PDB entry 8QX8 | electron microscopy, 4.60 A resolution (low resolution: residue-level contacts below are approximate; hydrogen-bond / salt-bridge calls are withheld) | chains A and C of the 6 polymer chains in the assembly

# Chain A
Protein: E3 ubiquitin-protein ligase PEP5
Source organism: Saccharomyces cerevisiae
Notes: EC 2.3.2.27
UniProtKB: P12868 (PEP5_YEAST); residue numbers follow UniProt; this construct covers 1-1029
Sequence (1029 residues; numbered 1 to 1029; the number before each row is that of its first residue):
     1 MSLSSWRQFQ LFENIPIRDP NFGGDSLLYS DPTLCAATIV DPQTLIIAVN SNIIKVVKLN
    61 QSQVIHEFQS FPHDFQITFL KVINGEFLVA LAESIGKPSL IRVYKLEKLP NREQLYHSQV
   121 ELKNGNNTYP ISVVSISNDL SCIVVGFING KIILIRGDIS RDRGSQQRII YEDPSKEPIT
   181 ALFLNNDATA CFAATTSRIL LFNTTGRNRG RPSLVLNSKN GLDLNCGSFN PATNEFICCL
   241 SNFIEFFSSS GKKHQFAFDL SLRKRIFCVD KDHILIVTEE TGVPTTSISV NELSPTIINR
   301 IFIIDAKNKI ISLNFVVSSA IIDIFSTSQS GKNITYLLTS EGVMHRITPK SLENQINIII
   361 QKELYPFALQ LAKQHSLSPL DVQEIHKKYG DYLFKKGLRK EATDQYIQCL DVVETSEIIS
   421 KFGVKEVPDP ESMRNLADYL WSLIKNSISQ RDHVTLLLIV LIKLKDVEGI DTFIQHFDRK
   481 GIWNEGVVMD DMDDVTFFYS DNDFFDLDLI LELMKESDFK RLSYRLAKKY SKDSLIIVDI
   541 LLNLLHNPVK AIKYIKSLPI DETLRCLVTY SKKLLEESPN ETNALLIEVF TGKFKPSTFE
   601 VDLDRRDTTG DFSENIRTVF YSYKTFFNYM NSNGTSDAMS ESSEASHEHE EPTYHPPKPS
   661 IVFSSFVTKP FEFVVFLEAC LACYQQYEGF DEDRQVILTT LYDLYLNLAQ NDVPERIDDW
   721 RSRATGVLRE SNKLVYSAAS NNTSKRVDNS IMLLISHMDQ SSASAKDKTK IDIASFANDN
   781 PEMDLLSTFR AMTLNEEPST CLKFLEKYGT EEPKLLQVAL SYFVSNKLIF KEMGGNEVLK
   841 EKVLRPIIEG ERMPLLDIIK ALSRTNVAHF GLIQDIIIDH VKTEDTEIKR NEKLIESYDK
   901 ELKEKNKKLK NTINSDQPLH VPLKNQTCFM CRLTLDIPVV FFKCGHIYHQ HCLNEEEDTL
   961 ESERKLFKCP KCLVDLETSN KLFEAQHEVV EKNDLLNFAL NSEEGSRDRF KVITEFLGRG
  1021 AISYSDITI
Not modelled in the structure: 1-2, 602-616, 632-652, 917-934, 1026-1029

# Chain C
Protein: Vacuolar membrane protein PEP3
Source organism: Saccharomyces cerevisiae
UniProtKB: P27801 (PEP3_YEAST); residue numbers follow UniProt; this construct covers 1-918
Sequence (918 residues; each row starts with the number of its first residue):
     1 MIKTRIEEVQ LQFLTGNTEL THLKVSNDQL IVTTQRTIYR INLQDPAIVN HFDCPLSKEL
    61 ETIMNVHVSP MGSVILIRTN FGRYMLLKDG EFTQLNKIKN LDLSSLHWIN ETTFLMGIKK
   121 TPKLYRVELT GKDITTKLWY ENKKLSGGID GIAYWEGSLL LTIKDNILYW RDVTNMKFPL
   181 VLPDESEQFE RLKHHAIKKF DSYNGLFAWV TSNGIVFGDL KEKQMEKDPA SNNFGKFLSS
   241 SKVLLNFELP DYQNDKDHLI KDIVLTAFHI LLLRKNTVTM VSQLNNDVVF HETIPRHQLT
   301 GSNTDSNEKF LGLVRDSVKE TFWCFSNINV FEIIIENEPN SVWNLLVRDN KFDKALSLKG
   361 LTVREIESVK LSKAMYLFHT AKDFHSAAQT LGSMKDLSHF GEIALNFLQI KDYNDLNVIL
   421 IKQLDNVPWK STQVVLSSWI IWNFMKQLND IELKINTTKP ASTDEDNLLN WNLNLKEKSN
   481 ELTKFLESHL EKLDNETVYQ IMSKQNRQNE LLIFASLIND MKFLLSFWID QGNWYESLKI
   541 LLTINNHDLV YKYSLILLLN SPEATVSTWM KIKDLDPNKL IPTILKFFTN WQNNSKLITN
   601 ISEYPENYSL TYLKWCVREV PKMCNPIVYN SILYMMITDP RNDMILENDI IKFMKSNENK
   661 YDLNFQLRLS LKFKKTKTSI FLLTRLNLFE DAIDLALKNN LIDDCKVIVN DEILIEDYKL
   721 RKRLWLKIAK HLLLSMKDID IKQLIRTILN DSNEILTIKD LLPFFNEYTT IANLKEELIK
   781 FLENHNMKMN EISEDIINSK NLKVEINTEI SKFNEIYRIL EPGKSCDECG KFLQIKKFIV
   841 FPCGHCFHWN CIIRVILNSN DYNLRQKTEN FLKAKSKHNL NDLENIIVEK CGLCSDININ
   901 KIDQPISIDE TELAKWNE
Not modelled in the structure: 7-19, 32-37, 44-48, 55-62, 74-76, 87-100, 121, 127-135, 149, 163-164, 173-186, 206-209, 222-236, 252-255, 262, 296-307, 319, 460-464
Curated features (UniProtKB/Swiss-Prot):
  - zinc finger: Cys-826 to Cys-851 (RING-type)
  - modified residue: Ser-907 (Phosphoserine)

# How chain A and chain C interact
Residue-residue contacts - 6 pairs, chain A then chain C:
  Ser-750(A) / Ile-627(C)
  Glu-956(A) / Thr-362(C)
  Glu-956(A) / Val-363(C)
  Glu-956(A) / Arg-364(C)
  Gln-986(A) / Trp-429(C)
  Tyr-1024(A) / Ser-398(C)
Also at the interface, not in a pair above, chain A (7 interface residues in all): Val-990, Asp-1008, Ala-1021
Also at the interface, not in a pair above, chain C (9 interface residues in all): Ser-431, Thr-432, Gln-500

# In short
The interface between chain A and chain C involves 7 residues on one side and 9 on the other.
Chain A is E3 ubiquitin-protein ligase PEP5 and chain C is Vacuolar membrane protein PEP3, both from
Saccharomyces cerevisiae; the structure, Endosomal membrane tethering complex CORVET, was determined by
electron microscopy.
